6WUB - chains a and k of the 12 polymer chains in the assembly; structure by electron microscopy, 3.20 A resolution.

# Chain a
Molecule: 16S rRNA
Source organism: Enterococcus faecalis OG1RF
Sequence (1548 nucleotides; numbered 3 to 1550; the number before each row is that of its first residue):
     3 UGAGAGUUUGAUCCUGGCUCAGGACGAACGCUGGCGGCGUGCCUAAUACA
    53 UGCAAGUCGAACGCUUCUUUCCUCCCGAGUGCUUGCACUCAAUUGGAAAG
   103 AGGAGUGGCGGACGGGUGAGUAACACGUGGGUAACCUACCCAUCAGAGGG
   153 GGAUAACACUUGGAAACAGGUGCUAAUACCGCAUAACAGUUUAUGCCGCA
   203 UGGCAUAAGAGUGAAAGGCGCUUUCGGGUGUCGCUGAUGGAUGGACCCGC
   253 GGUGCAUUAGCUAGUUGGUGAGGUAACGGCUCACCAAGGCCACGAUGCAU
   303 AGCCGACCUGAGAGGGUGAUCGGCCACACUGGGACUGAGACACGGCCCAG
   353 ACUCCUACGGGAGGCAGCAGUAGGGAAUCUUCGGCAAUGGACGAAAGUCU
   403 GACCGAGCAACGCCGCGUGAGUGAAGAAGGUUUUCGGAUCGUAAAACUCU
   453 GUUGUUAGAGAAGAACAAGGACGUUAGUAACUGAACGUCCCCUGACGGUA
   503 UCUAACCAGAAAGCCACGGCUAACUACGUGCCAGCAGCCGCGGUAAUACG
   553 UAGGUGGCAAGCGUUGUCCGGAUUUAUUGGGCGUAAAGCGAGCGCAGGCG
   603 GUUUCUUAAGUCUGAUGUGAAAGCCCCCGGCUCAACCGGGGAGGGUCAUU
   653 GGAAACUGGGAGACUUGAGUGCAGAAGAGGAGAGUGGAAUUCCAUGUGUA
   703 GCGGUGAAAUGCGUAGAUAUAUGGAGGAACACCAGUGGCGAAGGCGGCUC
   753 UCUGGUCUGUAACUGACGCUGAGGCUCGAAAGCGUGGGGAGCAAACAGGA
   803 UUAGAUACCCUGGUAGUCCACGCCGUAAACGAUGAGUGCUAAGUGUUGGA
   853 GGGUUUCCGCCCUUCAGUGCUGCAGCAAACGCAUUAAGCACUCCGCCUGG
   903 GGAGUACGACCGCAAGGUUGAAACUCAAAGGAAUUGACGGGGGCCCGCAC
   953 AAGCGGUGGAGCAUGUGGUUUAAUUCGAAGCAACGCGAAGAACCUUACCA
  1003 GGUCUUGACAUCCUUUGACCACUCUAGAGAUAGAGCUUUCCCUUCGGGGA
  1053 CAAAGUGACAGGUGGUGCAUGGUUGUCGUCAGCUCGUGUCGUGAGAUGUU
  1103 GGGUUAAGUCCCGCAACGAGCGCAACCCUUAUUGUUAGUUGCCAUCAUUU
  1153 AGUUGGGCACUCUAGCGAGACUGCCGGUGACAAACCGGAGGAAGGUGGGG
  1203 AUGACGUCAAAUCAUCAUGCCCCUUAUGACCUGGGCUACACACGUGCUAC
  1253 AAUGGGAAGUACAACGAGUCGCUAGACCGCGAGGUCAUGCAAAUCUCUUA
  1303 AAGCUUCUCUCAGUUCGGAUUGCAGGCUGCAACUCGCCUGCAUGAAGCCG
  1353 GAAUCGCUAGUAAUCGCGGAUCAGCACGCCGCGGUGAAUACGUUCCCGGG
  1403 CCUUGUACACACCGCCCGUCACACCACGAGAGUUUGUAACACCCGAAGUC
  1453 GGUGAGGUAACCUUUUUGGAGCCAGCCGCCUAAGGUGGGAUAGAUGAUUG
  1503 GGGUGAAGUCGUAACAAGGUAGCCGUAUCGGAAGGUGCGGCUGGAUCA
Disordered / not traced: 72-96, 950-1080, 1125-1395

# Chain k
Name: 30S ribosomal protein S11
Source organism: Enterococcus faecalis OG1RF
UniProt: A0A1B4XKV1 (A0A1B4XKV1_ENTFL); residue numbers follow UniProt; this construct covers 13-129
Chain sequence (117 residues; row label = number of the first residue in the row):
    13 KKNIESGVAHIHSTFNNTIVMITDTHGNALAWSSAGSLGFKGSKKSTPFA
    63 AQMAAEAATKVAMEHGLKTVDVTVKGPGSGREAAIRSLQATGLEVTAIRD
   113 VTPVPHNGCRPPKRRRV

# How chain a and chain k interact
Contacting residue pairs - 61 pairs, chain a then chain k:
  G689(a) - His118(k)  base contact
  A690(a) - Val116(k)  hydrogen bond to the sugar
  A690(a) - His118(k)  hydrogen bond to the sugar
  A691(a) - Pro115(k)  phosphate contact
  A691(a) - Pro117(k)  sugar contact
  G698(a) - Gly39(k)  base contact
  G698(a) - Asn40(k)  base contact
  U699(a) - Asn40(k)  hydrogen bond to the sugar
  U699(a) - Ala41(k)  hydrogen bond to the sugar
  G700(a) - Ala41(k)  sugar contact
  G700(a) - Trp44(k)  hydrogen bond to the sugar
  U701(a) - Trp44(k)  base contact
  A702(a) - Trp44(k)  sugar contact
  G703(a) - Ser46(k)  phosphate contact
  G703(a) - Gly48(k)  sugar contact
  G703(a) - Ser49(k)  phosphate contact
  C704(a) - Asn29(k)  hydrogen bond to the phosphate
  C704(a) - Ser46(k)  hydrogen bond to the phosphate
  C704(a) - Gly48(k)  hydrogen bond to the phosphate
  G705(a) - Asn29(k)  hydrogen bond to the phosphate
  G705(a) - Lys57(k)  base contact
  G706(a) - Asn28(k)  phosphate contact
  G706(a) - Lys57(k)  hydrogen bond to the base
  U707(a) - Asn28(k)  hydrogen bond to the phosphate
  U707(a) - Gly54(k)  base contact
  U707(a) - Ser55(k)  base contact
  U707(a) - Arg127(k)  phosphate contact
  G708(a) - Arg127(k)  salt bridge to the phosphate
  A709(a) - Ser55(k)  hydrogen bond to the phosphate
  A710(a) - Gly54(k)  phosphate contact
  A710(a) - Ser55(k)  phosphate contact
  A721(a) - Met33(k)  base contact
  U722(a) - His22(k)  phosphate contact
  U722(a) - Gly39(k)  sugar contact
  U722(a) - Lys87(k)  salt bridge to the phosphate
  A723(a) - His22(k)  phosphate contact
  A723(a) - His38(k)  sugar contact
  A723(a) - Gly39(k)  sugar contact
  A730(a) - Gly120(k)  base contact
  A731(a) - Asn119(k)  hydrogen bond to the sugar
  A731(a) - Gly120(k)  base contact
  C732(a) - His118(k)  phosphate contact
  C732(a) - Asn119(k)  sugar contact
  A733(a) - His118(k)  stacking on the base
  A733(a) - Asn119(k)  sugar contact
  G793(a) - Arg122(k)  hydrogen bond to the sugar
  C794(a) - Arg122(k)  sugar contact
  C794(a) - Pro124(k)  phosphate contact
  A795(a) - Pro124(k)  phosphate contact
  A795(a) - Lys125(k)  hydrogen bond to the phosphate
  C810(a) - Arg128(k)  hydrogen bond to the sugar
  C811(a) - Arg127(k)  hydrogen bond to the phosphate
  C811(a) - Arg128(k)  hydrogen bond to the phosphate
  C812(a) - Arg127(k)  salt bridge to the phosphate
  U1522(a) - Arg128(k)  hydrogen bond to the base
  U1522(a) - Val129(k)  sugar contact
  U1538(a) - Arg128(k)  salt bridge to the phosphate
  G1539(a) - Lys125(k)  salt bridge to the phosphate
  G1539(a) - Arg128(k)  salt bridge to the phosphate
  C1540(a) - Arg122(k)  salt bridge to the phosphate
  G1541(a) - Arg122(k)  salt bridge to the phosphate
Interface residues without a listed pair, chain a (40 interface residues in all): U692, A719, G729, A792, A796, A1523
Interface residues without a listed pair, chain k (37 interface residues in all): His24, Thr26, Ile31, Thr35, Leu42, Ala47, Cys121, Pro123, Arg126

# Overview
The interface between chain a and chain k involves 40 residues on one side and 37 on the other, with 19
hydrogen bonds, 8 salt bridges and 1 aromatic stacking contact. Polar pairs include G706(a)-Lys57(k),
U1522(a)-Arg128(k) and A690(a)-Val116(k).
Chain a is 16S rRNA and chain k is 30S ribosomal protein S11, both from Enterococcus faecalis OG1RF; the
structure, 30S subunit (head) of 70S Ribosome Enterococcus faecalis MultiBody refinement, was determined by
electron microscopy, deposited together with 6WUA.
